Entry 6M4G (electron microscopy, 2.80 A resolution); this record covers chains I and B of the 10 polymer chains in the assembly.

Chain I:
Molecule: 147-nt DNA strand
From: Homo sapiens
Sequence (147 nucleotides; numbered 1 to 147; the number before each row is that of its first residue):
     1 ATCGGATGTATATATCTGACACGTGCCTGGAGACTAGGGAGTAATCCCCT
    51 TGGCGGTTAAAACGCGGGGGACAGCGCGTACGTGCGTTTAAGCGGTGCTA
   101 GAGCTGTCTACGACCAATTGAGCGGCCTCGGCACCGGGATTCTCGAT
Not modelled in the structure: 1-27, 121-147

Chain B:
Name: Histone H4
From: Homo sapiens
UniProtKB: P62805 (H4_HUMAN); residues 0-102 here correspond to UniProt positions 1-103 (UniProt number = residue number + 1)
Sequence (103 residues; numbered 0 to 102; the number before each row is that of its first residue; numbering starts at 0):
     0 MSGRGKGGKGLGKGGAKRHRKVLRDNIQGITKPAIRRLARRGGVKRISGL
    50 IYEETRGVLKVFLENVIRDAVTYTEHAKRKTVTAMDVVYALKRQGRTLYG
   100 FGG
Not modelled in the structure: 0-24, 101-102
UniProt features mapped onto this chain:
  - DNA-binding region: Lys16 to Lys20
  - modified residue: Ser1 (N-acetylserine), Arg3 (Asymmetric dimethylarginine), Lys5 (N6-(2-hydroxyisobutyryl)lysine), Lys8 (N6-(2-hydroxyisobutyryl)lysine), Lys12 (N6-(2-hydroxyisobutyryl)lysine), Lys16 (N6-(2-hydroxyisobutyryl)lysine), Lys20 (N6,N6,N6-trimethyllysine), Lys31 (N6-(2-hydroxyisobutyryl)lysine), Lys44 (N6-(2-hydroxyisobutyryl)lysine), Ser47 (Phosphoserine), Tyr51 (Phosphotyrosine), Lys59 (N6-(2-hydroxyisobutyryl)lysine), Lys77 (N6-(2-hydroxyisobutyryl)lysine), Lys79 (N6-(2-hydroxyisobutyryl)lysine), Thr80 (Phosphothreonine), Tyr88 (Phosphotyrosine), Lys91 (N6-(2-hydroxyisobutyryl)lysine)
  - cross-link (Glycyl lysine isopeptide (Lys-Gly)): Lys12 (interchain with G-Cter in SUMO2), Lys20 (interchain with G-Cter in SUMO2), Lys31 (interchain with G-Cter in SUMO2), Lys59 (interchain with G-Cter in SUMO2), Lys79 (interchain with G-Cter in SUMO2), Lys91 (interchain with G-Cter in SUMO2)

Chain I / chain B interface:
Residue-residue contacts - 12 pairs, chain I then chain B:
  DC81(I) - Arg45(B)  phosphate contact
  DC81(I) - Ile46(B)  sugar contact
  DC81(I) - Ser47(B)  hydrogen bond to the phosphate
  DC81(I) - Gly48(B)  hydrogen bond to the phosphate
  DG82(I) - Arg35(B)  salt bridge to the phosphate
  DG82(I) - Arg39(B)  salt bridge to the phosphate
  DG82(I) - Arg45(B)  phosphate contact
  DG82(I) - Ile46(B)  hydrogen bond to the phosphate
  DG101(I) - Lys79(B)  salt bridge to the phosphate
  DA102(I) - Arg78(B)  phosphate contact
  DA102(I) - Lys79(B)  hydrogen bond to the phosphate
  DA102(I) - Thr80(B)  hydrogen bond to the phosphate
Interface residues without a listed pair, chain B (12 interface residues in all): Lys44, Tyr51, Lys77

Summary:
The interface between chain I and chain B involves 4 residues on one side and 12 on the other, with 5 hydrogen
bonds and 3 salt bridges. Polar contacts include DC81(I)-Ser47(B), DC81(I)-Gly48(B) and DG82(I)-Ile46(B).
Curated annotation (UniProt) lists a DNA-binding region on chain B.
Chain I is a 147-nt DNA strand and chain B is Histone H4, both from Homo sapiens; the structure, Structural
mechanism of nucleosome dynamics governed by human histone variants H2A.B and H2A.Z.2.2, was determined by
electron microscopy (same publication as 6M4H).
